PDB entry 8YIC | electron microscopy, 3.47 A resolution | chains B and C of the 4 polymer chains in the assembly

[Chain B]
Molecule: Guanine nucleotide-binding protein G(I)/G(S)/G(T) subunit beta-1
Source organism: Homo sapiens
Reference sequence: P62873 (GBB1_HUMAN); numbering as in UniProt (aligned over 2-340)
Amino-acid sequence (343 residues; row label = number of the first residue in the row; numbers below 1 keep their minus sign (Gly-2 is residue -2)):
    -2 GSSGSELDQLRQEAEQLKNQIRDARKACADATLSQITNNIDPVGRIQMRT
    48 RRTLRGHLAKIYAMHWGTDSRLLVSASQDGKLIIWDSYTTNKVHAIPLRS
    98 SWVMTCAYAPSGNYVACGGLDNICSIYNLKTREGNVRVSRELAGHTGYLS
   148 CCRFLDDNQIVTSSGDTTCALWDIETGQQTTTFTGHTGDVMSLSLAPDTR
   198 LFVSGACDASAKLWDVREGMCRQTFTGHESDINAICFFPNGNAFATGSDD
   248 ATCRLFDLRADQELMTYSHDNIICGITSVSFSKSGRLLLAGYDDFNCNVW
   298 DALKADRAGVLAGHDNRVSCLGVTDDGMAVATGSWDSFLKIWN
Not modelled in the structure: -2 to 0
Sequence notes: expression tag (-2 to 1)
Swiss-Prot annotation at these positions:
  - modified residue: Ser2 (N-acetylserine), His266 (Phosphohistidine)
  - natural variant: Leu30 (L30F: In MRD42; uncertain significance), Arg52 (R52G: In MRD42), Gly64 (G64V: In MRD42), Asp76 (D76E: In MRD42; D76G: In MRD42), Gly77 (G77S: In MRD42), Lys78 (K78R: In MRD42), Ile80 (I80N: In MRD42; I80T: In MRD42), His91 (H91R: In MRD42; uncertain significance), Ala92 (A92T: In MRD42), Pro94 (P94S: In MRD42), Leu95 (L95P: In MRD42), Arg96 (R96L: In MRD42), 5 further natural variant entries in UniProt

[Chain C]
Molecule: Guanine nucleotide-binding protein G(I)/G(S)/G(O) subunit gamma-2
Source organism: Homo sapiens
Reference sequence: P59768 (GBG2_HUMAN); residue numbers follow UniProt; this construct covers 1-71
Amino-acid sequence (71 residues; each row starts with the number of its first residue):
     1 MASNNTASIAQARKLVEQLKMEANIDRIKVSKAAADLMAYCEAHAKEDPL
    51 LTPVPASENPFREKKFFCAIL
Not modelled in the structure: 1-5, 64-71
Swiss-Prot annotation at these positions:
  - modified residue: Ala2 (N-acetylalanine), Cys68 (Cysteine methyl ester)
  - lipidation: Cys68 (S-geranylgeranyl cysteine)

[How chain B and chain C interact]
Pairs across the interface (59):
  Glu3(B) with Ile9(C)
  Leu4(B) with Ile9(C), hydrophobic
  Leu7(B) with Ala12(C), hydrophobic; Arg13(C); Val16(C)
  Ala11(B) with Val16(C), hydrophobic; Leu19(C), hydrophobic
  Leu14(B) with Leu19(C), hydrophobic; Lys20(C)
  Gln17(B) with Ala23(C)
  Ile18(B) with Ala23(C), hydrophobic; Arg27(C)
  Arg22(B) with Arg27(C)
  Cys25(B) with Ile28(C); Lys29(C), hydrogen bond (backbone-side chain); Val30(C)
  Ala26(B) with Val30(C), hydrophobic
  Asp27(B) with Lys29(C), salt bridge; Val30(C); Ser31(C)
  Ala28(B) with Val30(C)
  Leu30(B) with Ala34(C), hydrophobic
  Ile33(B) with Ser31(C)
  Met45(B) with Leu50(C), hydrophobic
  Arg46(B) with Arg62(C)
  Arg48(B) with Asn59(C); Phe61(C); Arg62(C); Glu63(C)
  Arg49(B) with Glu63(C), salt bridge
  Tyr85(B) with Pro60(C); Phe61(C), hydrophobic
  Met217(B) with Gln18(C)
  Cys218(B) with Gln18(C), hydrogen bond
  Arg219(B) with Gln18(C); Met21(C); Glu22(C)
  Gln220(B) with Glu22(C); Ile25(C)
  Thr221(B) with Glu22(C)
  Phe235(B) with Leu37(C), hydrophobic
  Pro236(B) with Tyr40(C)
  Arg256(B) with Asp26(C), hydrogen bond (side chain-backbone); Arg27(C), hydrogen bond (side chain-backbone); Ile28(C)
  Ala257(B) with Ile28(C)
  Asp258(B) with Arg27(C), salt bridge
  Leu261(B) with Val30(C), hydrophobic
  Ser279(B) with Leu50(C)
  Lys280(B) with Tyr40(C)
  Ser281(B) with Cys41(C), hydrogen bond (backbone-side chain); His44(C); Asp48(C), hydrogen bond; Leu51(C)
  Leu284(B) with Leu51(C), hydrophobic
  Gly324(B) with Pro49(C)
  Met325(B) with Pro60(C)
  Ala326(B) with Phe61(C), hydrophobic
  Asn340(B) with Asn59(C), hydrogen bond
Also at the interface, not in a pair above, chain B (51 interface residues in all): Ala21, Ala24, Thr34, Ile37, Ser84, Asn237, Asp254, Gln259, Gly282, Leu300, Val320, Val327, Ile338
Also at the interface, not in a pair above, chain C (37 interface residues in all): Ala33, Met38, Glu42, Ala45, Glu47, Glu58

[In short]
Chain B and chain C form an interface of 51 and 37 residues respectively, with 7 hydrogen bonds and 3 salt
bridges. Polar contacts include Asp27(B)-Lys29(C), Arg49(B)-Glu63(C) and Asp258(B)-Arg27(C).
Chain B is Guanine nucleotide-binding protein G(I)/G(S)/G(T) subunit beta-1 and chain C is Guanine
nucleotide-binding protein G(I)/G(S)/G(O) subunit gamma-2, both from Homo sapiens; the structure,
SAR247799-bound S1PR1-Gi protein complex, was determined by electron microscopy.
